8F86 - chains G and I of the 11 polymer chains in the assembly; structure by electron microscopy, 3.10 A resolution.

== Chain G ==
Protein: Histone H2A type 1
Source organism: Xenopus laevis
UniProt: P06897 (H2A1_XENLA); residues 1-129 here correspond to UniProt positions 2-130 (UniProt number = residue number + 1)
Chain sequence (129 residues; each row starts with the number of its first residue):
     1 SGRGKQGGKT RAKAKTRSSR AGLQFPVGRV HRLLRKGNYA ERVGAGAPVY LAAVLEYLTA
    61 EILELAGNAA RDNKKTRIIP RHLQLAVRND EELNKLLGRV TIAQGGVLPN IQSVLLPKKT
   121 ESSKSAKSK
Not modelled in the structure: 1-13, 119-129
Differences from the reference sequence: conflict Arg99 (Gly100 in P06897), Ser123 (Ala124 in P06897)
Swiss-Prot annotation at these positions:
  - modified residue: Ser1 (N-acetylserine), Lys5 (N6-(2-hydroxyisobutyryl)lysine), Lys9 (N6-(2-hydroxyisobutyryl)lysine), Lys36 (N6-(2-hydroxyisobutyryl)lysine), Lys74 (N6-(2-hydroxyisobutyryl)lysine), Lys75 (N6-(2-hydroxyisobutyryl)lysine), Lys95 (N6-(2-hydroxyisobutyryl)lysine), Gln104 (N5-methylglutamine), Lys118 (N6-(2-hydroxyisobutyryl)lysine)
  - cross-link (Glycyl lysine isopeptide (Lys-Gly)): Lys13 (interchain with G-Cter in ubiquitin), Lys15 (interchain with G-Cter in ubiquitin), Lys119 (interchain with G-Cter in ubiquitin)

== Chain I ==
Molecule: 185-nt DNA strand
Source organism: synthetic construct
Sequence (185 nucleotides; each row starts with the number of its first residue; numbers below 1 keep their minus sign (DA-92 is residue -92)):
   -92 ATCGCTGTTC AATACATGCA CAGGATGTAT ATATCTGACA CGTGCCTGGA GACTAGGGAG
   -32 TAATCCCCTT GGCGGTTAAA ACGCGGGGGA CAGCGCGTAC GTGCGTTTAA GCGGTGCTAG
    28 AGCTGTCTAC GACCAATTGA GCGGCCTCGG CACCGGGATT CTCCAGGGCG GCCGCGTATA
    88 GGGAT
Not modelled in the structure: -92 to -76, 73-92

== Chain G / chain I interface ==
Pairs across the interface (16; chain G residue first):
  Arg29(G) - DC49(I)  salt bridge to the phosphate
  Arg35(G) - DA39(I)  salt bridge to the phosphate
  Arg35(G) - DC40(I)  salt bridge to the phosphate
  Glu41(G) - DA39(I)  phosphate contact
  Arg42(G) - DG38(I)  hydrogen bond to the sugar
  Arg42(G) - DA39(I)  phosphate contact
  Val43(G) - DG38(I)  sugar contact
  Val43(G) - DA39(I)  phosphate contact
  Gly44(G) - DG38(I)  phosphate contact
  Ala45(G) - DG38(I)  phosphate contact
  Lys75(G) - DC58(I)  phosphate contact
  Lys75(G) - DA59(I)  salt bridge to the phosphate
  Thr76(G) - DG57(I)  hydrogen bond to the phosphate
  Thr76(G) - DC58(I)  hydrogen bond to the phosphate
  Arg77(G) - DC58(I)  phosphate contact
  Pro117(G) - DT69(I)  phosphate contact
Interface residues without a listed pair, chain G (14 interface residues in all): Lys15, Thr16, His31
Interface residues without a listed pair, chain I (10 interface residues in all): DG46, DA47

== Overview ==
The interface between chain G and chain I involves 14 residues on one side and 10 on the other; the contacts
include 3 hydrogen bonds and 4 salt bridges. Polar contacts include Arg42(G)-DG38(I), Thr76(G)-DG57(I) and
Thr76(G)-DC58(I).
Here chain G is Histone H2A type 1 (Xenopus laevis) and chain I is a 185-nt DNA strand (synthetic construct).
Entry 8F86 (SIRT6 bound to an H3K9Ac nucleosome) was determined by electron microscopy.
